Entry 1QSF (X-ray diffraction, 2.80 A resolution); this record covers chains A and B of the 5 polymer chains in the assembly.

[Chain A]
Name: MHC class I HLA-A
Organism: Homo sapiens
Reference sequence: P01892 (1A02_HUMAN); residues 1-274 here correspond to UniProt positions 25-298 (UniProt number = residue number + 24)
Amino-acid sequence (274 residues; row label = number of the first residue in the row):
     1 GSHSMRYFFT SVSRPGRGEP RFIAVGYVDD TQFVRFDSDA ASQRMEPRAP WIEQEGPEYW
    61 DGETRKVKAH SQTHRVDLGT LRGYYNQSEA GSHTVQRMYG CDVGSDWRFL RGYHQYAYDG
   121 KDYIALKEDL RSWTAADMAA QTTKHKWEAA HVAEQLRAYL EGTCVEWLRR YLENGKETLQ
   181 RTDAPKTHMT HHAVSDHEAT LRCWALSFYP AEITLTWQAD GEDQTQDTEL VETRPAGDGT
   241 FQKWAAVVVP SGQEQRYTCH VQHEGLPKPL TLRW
Disulfides: Cys-101/Cys-164, Cys-203/Cys-259

[Chain B]
Name: Beta-2 microglobulin
Organism: Homo sapiens
Reference sequence: P61769 (B2MG_HUMAN); residues 0-99 here correspond to UniProt positions 11-110 (UniProt number = residue number + 11)
Amino-acid sequence (100 residues; numbered 0 to 99; the number before each row is that of its first residue; numbering starts at 0):
     0 MIQRTPKIQV YSRHPAENGK SNFLNCYVSG FHPSDIEVDL LKNGERIEKV EHSDLSFSKD
    60 WSFYLLYYTE FTPTEKDEYA CRVNHVTLSQ PKIVKWDRDM
Differences from the reference sequence: engineered mutation Met-0 (Ala11 in P61769)
Disulfides: Cys-25/Cys-80

[Chain A / chain B interface]
Pairs across the interface (57):
  Phe-8(A) with Ser-55(B); Phe-56(B), hydrophobic
  Phe-9(A) with Phe-56(B)
  Thr-10(A) with Phe-56(B); Phe-62(B)
  Val-12(A) with Ser-33(B)
  Ile-23(A) with Leu-54(B)
  Val-25(A) with Asp-53(B); Leu-54(B); Ser-55(B)
  Tyr-27(A) with Ser-55(B); Tyr-63(B)
  Gln-32(A) with Asp-53(B), hydrogen bond
  Arg-35(A) with Asp-53(B), salt bridge
  Arg-48(A) with Asp-53(B), salt bridge
  Ser-92(A) with Met-0(B)
  His-93(A) with Met-0(B)
  Thr-94(A) with Phe-62(B)
  Gln-96(A) with His-31(B); Phe-56(B); Trp-60(B), hydrogen bond (side chain-backbone); Phe-62(B)
  Arg-97(A) with Phe-56(B)
  Gln-115(A) with Trp-60(B)
  Tyr-116(A) with Trp-60(B)
  Ala-117(A) with Trp-60(B)
  Asp-119(A) with Met-0(B); Ile-1(B), hydrogen bond (backbone-backbone); His-31(B)
  Gly-120(A) with His-31(B), hydrogen bond (backbone-side chain); Trp-60(B)
  Lys-121(A) with Ile-1(B)
  Asp-122(A) with Trp-60(B), hydrogen bond
  Arg-202(A) with Asp-98(B); Met-99(B)
  Trp-204(A) with Asp-98(B); Met-99(B)
  Val-231(A) with Gln-8(B)
  Glu-232(A) with Lys-6(B); Gln-8(B), hydrogen bond (backbone-side chain)
  Thr-233(A) with Tyr-26(B)
  Arg-234(A) with Gln-8(B), hydrogen bond; Tyr-10(B); Tyr-26(B); Met-99(B), hydrogen bond (side chain-backbone)
  Pro-235(A) with Tyr-10(B), hydrogen bond (backbone-side chain); Tyr-26(B); Leu-65(B), hydrophobic
  Ala-236(A) with Arg-12(B), hydrogen bond (backbone-side chain); Asn-24(B), hydrogen bond (backbone-side chain)
  Gly-237(A) with Arg-12(B), hydrogen bond (backbone-side chain)
  Asp-238(A) with Arg-12(B); His-13(B)
  Gln-242(A) with Tyr-10(B); Ser-11(B); Arg-12(B)
  Trp-244(A) with Met-99(B), hydrophobic
Other interface residues (no listed pair), chain A (35 interface residues in all): Met-98
Other interface residues (no listed pair), chain B (24 interface residues in all): Pro-32, Asp-59

[Overview]
35 residues of chain A and 24 residues of chain B are in contact; the contacts include 12 hydrogen bonds and 2
salt bridges. Among the polar pairs are Arg-35(A)/Asp-53(B), Arg-48(A)/Asp-53(B) and Gln-32(A)/Asp-53(B).
Chain A is MHC class I HLA-A and chain B is Beta-2 microglobulin, both from Homo sapiens; the structure,
Structure of A6-TCR bound to HLA-A2 complexed with altered htlv-1 tax peptide Y8A, was determined by X-ray
diffraction (same publication as 1QSE and 1QRN).
